7V4Z - chains A and C; structure by X-ray diffraction, 1.16 A resolution.

# Chain A (and C)
Protein: Horcolin
Source organism: Hordeum vulgare
Notes: chain C of this document is another copy of the same molecule, construct and numbering; everything in this record applies to it too
Reference sequence: Q5U9T2 (LECH_HORVU); numbering as in UniProt (aligned over 1-146)
Amino-acid sequence (146 residues; row label = number of the first residue in the row):
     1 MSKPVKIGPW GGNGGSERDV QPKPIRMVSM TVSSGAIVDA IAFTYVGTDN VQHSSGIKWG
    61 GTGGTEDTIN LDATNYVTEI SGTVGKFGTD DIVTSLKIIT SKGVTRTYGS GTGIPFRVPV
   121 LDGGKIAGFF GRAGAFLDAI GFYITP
Unresolved in the structure: 1-2
From the paper describing this entry:
  - self-association interface (contacts with another copy of this molecule): Gly113 to Val120

# How chain A and chain C interact
Contacting residue pairs - 32 pairs, chain A then chain C:
  Lys3(A) with Pro146(C)
  Pro4(A) with Pro146(C)
  Val5(A) with Ile144(C); Thr145(C); Pro146(C)
  Lys6(A) with Val120(C); Leu121(C), hydrogen bond (backbone-backbone); Asp122(C)
  Ile7(A) with Ile7(C), hydrophobic; Pro119(C)
  Gly8(A) with Pro119(C), hydrogen bond (backbone-backbone); Leu121(C)
  Trp10(A) with Arg117(C), hydrogen bond (side chain-backbone)
  Ile114(A) with Pro115(C), hydrophobic
  Pro115(A) with Ile114(C), hydrophobic; Pro115(C)
  Arg117(A) with Pro9(C); Trp10(C), hydrogen bond (backbone-side chain); Gly11(C)
  Pro119(A) with Ile7(C); Gly8(C), hydrogen bond (backbone-backbone)
  Val120(A) with Lys6(C)
  Leu121(A) with Lys6(C), hydrogen bond (backbone-backbone); Gly8(C); Phe130(C), hydrophobic
  Asp122(A) with Lys6(C), salt bridge
  Phe130(A) with Leu121(C), hydrophobic
  Ile144(A) with Val5(C), hydrophobic
  Thr145(A) with Val5(C)
  Pro146(A) with Lys3(C); Pro4(C); Val5(C)
Interface residues without a listed pair, chain A (20 interface residues in all): Pro9, Val118
Interface residues without a listed pair, chain C (22 interface residues in all): Lys23, Val118

# Overview
The interface between chain A and chain C involves 20 residues on one side and 22 on the other, with 6
hydrogen bonds and 1 salt bridge. Polar contacts include Asp122(A)-Lys6(C), Trp10(A)-Arg117(C) and
Lys6(A)-Leu121(C). The paper reports a self-association interface involving Gly113(A).
Both chains are Horcolin (Hordeum vulgare). Entry 7V4Z (Structure of Horcolin native form) was determined by
X-ray diffraction (same publication as 7V4S).
